Entry 2AHU (X-ray diffraction, 1.90 A resolution); this record covers chains B and C of the 4 polymer chains in the assembly.

[Chain B (and C)]
Molecule: putative enzyme ydiF
Organism: Escherichia coli
Notes: EC 2.8.3.-; chain C of this document is another copy of the same molecule, construct and numbering; everything in this record applies to it too
UniProt: Q8X5X6 (Q8X5X6_ECO57); residue numbers follow UniProt; this construct covers 1-531
Chain sequence (531 residues; row label = number of the first residue in the row):
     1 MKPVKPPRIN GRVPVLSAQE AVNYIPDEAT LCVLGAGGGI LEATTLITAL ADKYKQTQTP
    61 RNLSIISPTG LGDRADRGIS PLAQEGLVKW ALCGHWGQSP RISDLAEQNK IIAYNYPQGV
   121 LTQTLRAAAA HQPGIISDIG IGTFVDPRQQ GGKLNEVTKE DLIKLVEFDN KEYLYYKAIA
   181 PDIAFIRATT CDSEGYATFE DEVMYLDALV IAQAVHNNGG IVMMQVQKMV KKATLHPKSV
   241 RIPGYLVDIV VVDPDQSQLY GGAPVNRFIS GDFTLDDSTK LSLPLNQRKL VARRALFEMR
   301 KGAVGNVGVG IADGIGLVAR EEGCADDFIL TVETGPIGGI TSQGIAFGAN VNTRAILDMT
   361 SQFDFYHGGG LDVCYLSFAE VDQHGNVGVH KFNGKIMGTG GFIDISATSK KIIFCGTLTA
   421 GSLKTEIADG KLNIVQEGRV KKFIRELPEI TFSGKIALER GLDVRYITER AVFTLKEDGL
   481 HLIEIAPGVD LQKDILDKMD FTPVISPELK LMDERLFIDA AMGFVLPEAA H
Disordered / not traced: 1-3, 277-282, 343-347, 530-531
Sequence notes: modified residue (1, 204, 223-224, 229, 299, 359, 397, 499, 512, 522)
Modified residues: Mse1 (selenomethionine); Mse204, Mse223, Mse224, Mse229, Mse299, Mse359, Mse397, Mse499, Mse512, Mse522 (selenomethionine; parent Met)
Swiss-Prot annotation at these positions:
  - active site: Glu333 (5-glutamyl coenzyme A thioester intermediate)
Reported in the primary citation:
  - self-association interface (contacts with another copy of this molecule): Pro133, Gly134, Asp192, Val240, Pro243, Leu246
  - catalytic residues: Asn306
  - catalytic residues: Gly398 to Phe402 (citing earlier work)
  - catalytic residues: Gln118 (proposed by the authors, not directly observed)

[Chain B / chain C interface]
Contacting residue pairs - 111 pairs, chain B then chain C:
  Gln123(B) - Gln132(C)  hydrogen bond
  Arg126(B) - Arg126(C)
  Arg126(B) - Asp364(C)
  Ala129(B) - Asp364(C)
  Ala129(B) - Gly368(C)
  Ala130(B) - Asp364(C)
  Ala130(B) - His367(C)
  Ala130(B) - Gly368(C)
  His131(B) - Gly368(C)  hydrogen bond (side chain-backbone)
  Gln132(B) - Gln123(C)  hydrogen bond
  Gln132(B) - Ile136(C)
  Pro133(B) - Ile136(C)  hydrophobic
  Pro133(B) - Asp169(C)
  Pro133(B) - Tyr173(C)
  Ile135(B) - Gln132(C)
  Ile136(B) - Gln132(C)
  Ile136(B) - Pro133(C)
  Ile136(B) - Ile136(C)  hydrophobic
  Ile136(B) - Tyr175(C)  hydrophobic
  Lys164(B) - Phe168(C)
  Phe168(B) - Lys164(C)
  Phe168(B) - Tyr175(C)
  Asp169(B) - Lys177(C)  salt bridge
  Tyr173(B) - Pro133(C)
  Tyr175(B) - Ile136(C)  hydrophobic
  Tyr175(B) - Phe168(C)
  Lys177(B) - Asp169(C)  salt bridge
  Asp192(B) - Arg354(C)  salt bridge
  Glu194(B) - Arg354(C)  salt bridge
  Tyr196(B) - Ile329(C)
  Tyr196(B) - Ile337(C)
  Tyr196(B) - Arg354(C)
  Phe199(B) - Lys238(C)  hydrogen bond (backbone-side chain)
  Glu200(B) - Lys238(C)  hydrogen bond (backbone-side chain)
  Asp201(B) - Lys238(C)
  Glu202(B) - Lys238(C)  hydrogen bond (backbone-side chain)
  Tyr205(B) - Lys238(C)  hydrogen bond (side chain-backbone)
  Gln213(B) - Ser361(C)  hydrogen bond (side chain-backbone)
  Gln213(B) - Phe365(C)
  His216(B) - Phe365(C)
  Asn217(B) - Phe365(C)  hydrogen bond (side chain-backbone)
  Asn217(B) - Gly368(C)
  Asn217(B) - Gly370(C)  hydrogen bond (side chain-backbone)
  Lys232(B) - Asp326(C)  salt bridge
  Lys232(B) - Arg354(C)
  Ala233(B) - Arg354(C)
  His236(B) - Gly271(C)  hydrogen bond (side chain-backbone)
  His236(B) - Asp272(C)  salt bridge
  Pro237(B) - Gly271(C)
  Pro237(B) - Thr353(C)
  Pro237(B) - Arg354(C)
  Pro237(B) - Ala355(C)
  Pro237(B) - Ile356(C)  hydrogen bond (backbone-backbone)
  Lys238(B) - Phe199(C)  hydrogen bond (side chain-backbone)
  Lys238(B) - Glu200(C)  hydrogen bond (side chain-backbone)
  Lys238(B) - Glu202(C)  hydrogen bond (side chain-backbone)
  Lys238(B) - Tyr205(C)  hydrogen bond (backbone-side chain)
  Lys238(B) - Ser270(C)  hydrogen bond (side chain-backbone)
  Lys238(B) - Ile356(C)
  Val240(B) - Arg354(C)
  Val240(B) - Ala355(C)  hydrophobic
  Arg241(B) - Arg241(C)
  Arg241(B) - Leu357(C)
  Pro243(B) - Ile337(C)  hydrophobic
  Tyr245(B) - Val304(C)  hydrophobic
  Tyr245(B) - Ile329(C)  hydrophobic
  Tyr245(B) - Thr331(C)
  Tyr245(B) - Ile337(C)
  Tyr245(B) - Phe365(C)  hydrophobic
  Leu246(B) - Phe365(C)  hydrophobic
  Ser270(B) - Lys238(C)  hydrogen bond (backbone-side chain)
  Gly271(B) - His236(C)  hydrogen bond (backbone-side chain)
  Gly271(B) - Pro237(C)
  Asp272(B) - His236(C)  salt bridge
  Val304(B) - Tyr245(C)  hydrophobic
  Asp326(B) - Lys232(C)  salt bridge
  Ile329(B) - Tyr196(C)
  Ile329(B) - Tyr245(C)  hydrophobic
  Thr331(B) - Tyr245(C)
  Ile337(B) - Pro243(C)  hydrophobic
  Ile337(B) - Tyr245(C)
  Thr353(B) - Pro237(C)
  Arg354(B) - Asp192(C)  salt bridge
  Arg354(B) - Glu194(C)  salt bridge
  Arg354(B) - Tyr196(C)
  Arg354(B) - Lys232(C)
  Arg354(B) - Ala233(C)
  Arg354(B) - Pro237(C)
  Arg354(B) - Val240(C)
  Ala355(B) - Pro237(C)
  Ala355(B) - Val240(C)  hydrophobic
  Ile356(B) - Pro237(C)
  Ile356(B) - Lys238(C)
  Leu357(B) - Leu209(C)  hydrophobic
  Leu357(B) - Arg241(C)
  Ser361(B) - Gln213(C)  hydrogen bond (backbone-side chain)
  Asp364(B) - Arg126(C)
  Asp364(B) - Ala129(C)
  Asp364(B) - Ala130(C)
  Asp364(B) - Asn217(C)
  Phe365(B) - Gln213(C)
  Phe365(B) - His216(C)
  Phe365(B) - Asn217(C)  hydrogen bond (backbone-side chain)
  Phe365(B) - Tyr245(C)  hydrophobic
  Phe365(B) - Leu246(C)  hydrophobic
  His367(B) - Ala130(C)
  Gly368(B) - Ala129(C)
  Gly368(B) - Ala130(C)
  Gly368(B) - His131(C)  hydrogen bond (backbone-side chain)
  Gly368(B) - Asn217(C)
  Gly370(B) - Asn217(C)
Other interface residues (no listed pair), chain B (60 interface residues in all): Gly134, Ser137, Leu209, Gln362, Gly369
Other interface residues (no listed pair), chain C (59 interface residues in all): Ile135, Ser137, Asp201, Gln362, Gly369

[Summary]
60 residues of chain B and 59 residues of chain C are in contact, with 22 hydrogen bonds and 10 salt bridges.
Among the polar pairs are Asp169(B)-Lys177(C), Asp192(B)-Arg354(C) and Glu194(B)-Arg354(C). From the paper:
catalytic residues Asn306(B), Gly398(B) and Gln118(B); a self-association interface involving Pro133(B),
Gly134(B) and Asp192(B) among others.
Both chains are putative enzyme ydiF (Escherichia coli). Entry 2AHU (Crystal structure of Acyl-CoA transferase
(YdiF) apoenzyme from Escherichia coli O157:H7) was determined by X-ray diffraction (same publication as 2AHV
and 2AHW).
